Entry 7CNM (X-ray diffraction, 2.44 A resolution); this record covers chains C and D of the 5 polymer chains in the assembly.

[Chain C]
Protein: Tubulin alpha-1B chain
Source organism: Sus scrofa
UniProt: Q2XVP4 (TBA1B_PIG); numbering as in UniProt (aligned over 1-451)
Chain sequence (451 residues; row label = number of the first residue in the row):
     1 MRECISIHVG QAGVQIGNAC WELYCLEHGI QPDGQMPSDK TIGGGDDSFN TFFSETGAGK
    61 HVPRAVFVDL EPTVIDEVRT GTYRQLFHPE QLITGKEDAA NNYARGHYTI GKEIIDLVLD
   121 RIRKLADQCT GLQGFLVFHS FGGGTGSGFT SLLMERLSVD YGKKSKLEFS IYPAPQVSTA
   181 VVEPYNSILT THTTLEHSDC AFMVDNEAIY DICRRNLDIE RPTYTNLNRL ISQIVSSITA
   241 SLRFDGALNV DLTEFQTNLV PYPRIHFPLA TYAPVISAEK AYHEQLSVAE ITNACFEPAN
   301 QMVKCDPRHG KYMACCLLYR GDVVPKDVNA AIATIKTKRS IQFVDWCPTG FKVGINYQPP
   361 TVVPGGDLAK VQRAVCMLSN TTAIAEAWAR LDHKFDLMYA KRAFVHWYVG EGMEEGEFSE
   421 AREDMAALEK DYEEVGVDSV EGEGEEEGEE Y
Unresolved in the structure: 441-451
Ion coordination: Ca2+: Asp39, Thr41, Gly44, Glu55
Ligand contacts:
  - G70 ((2S,4S)-4-[[2-[(1R,3R)-1-acetyloxy-4-methyl-3-[[(2S,3S)-3-methyl-2-[[(2R)-1-methylpiperidin-2-yl]carbonylamino]pentanoyl]amino]pentyl]-1,3-thiazol-4-yl]carbonylamino]-5-cyclohexyl-2-methyl-pentanoic acid): Leu248, Pro325, Val328, Asn329, Ile332, Phe351, Val353, Ile355
  - GTP (guanosine-5'-triphosphate): Gly10, Gln11, Ala12, Gln15, Ile16, Asp69, Asp98, Ala99, Ala100, Asn101, Ser140, Gly142, Gly143, Gly144, Thr145, Gly146, Ile171, Pro173, Val177, Ser178, Thr179, Glu183, Asn206, Tyr224, Leu227, Asn228, Ile231
UniProt features mapped onto this chain:
  - motif: Met1 to Cys4 (MREC motif)
  - active site: Glu254
  - binding site (GTP): Gly10, Gln11, Ala12, Gln15, Glu71, Ala99, Ser140, Gly143, Gly144, Thr145, Gly146, Thr179, Glu183, Asn206, Tyr224, Asn228, Leu252
  - binding site (Mg(2+)): Glu71
  - site: Tyr451 (Involved in polymerization)
  - modified residue: Lys40 (N6,N6,N6-trimethyllysine), Ser48 (Phosphoserine), Ser232 (Phosphoserine), Tyr282 (3'-nitrotyrosine), Arg339 (Omega-N-methylarginine), Ser439 (Phosphoserine), Glu443 (5-glutamyl polyglutamate), Glu445 (5-glutamyl polyglutamate), Tyr451 (3'-nitrotyrosine)
  - cross-link (Glycyl lysine isopeptide (Lys-Gly)): Lys326 (interchain with G-Cter in ubiquitin), Lys370 (interchain with G-Cter in ubiquitin)

[Chain D]
Protein: Tubulin beta chain
Source organism: Sus scrofa
UniProt: A0A287AGU7 (A0A287AGU7_PIG); residue numbers follow UniProt; this construct covers 1-445
Chain sequence (445 residues; each row starts with the number of its first residue):
     1 MREIVHIQAG QCGNQIGAKF WEVISDEHGI DPTGSYHGDS DLQLERINVY YNEATGNKYV
    61 PRAILVDLEP GTMDSVRSGP FGQIFRPDNF VFGQSGAGNN WAKGHYTEGA ELVDSVLDVV
   121 RKESESCDCL QGFQLTHSLG GGTGSGMGTL LISKIREEYP DRIMNTFSVM PSPKVSDTVV
   181 EPYNATLSVH QLVENTDETY CIDNEALYDI CFRTLKLTTP TYGDLNHLVS ATMSGVTTCL
   241 RFPGQLNADL RKLAVNMVPF PRLHFFMPGF APLTSRGSQQ YRALTVPELT QQMFDSKNMM
   301 AACDPRHGRY LTVAAIFRGR MSMKEVDEQM LNVQNKNSSY FVEWIPNNVK TAVCDIPPRG
   361 LKMSATFIGN STAIQELFKR ISEQFTAMFR RKAFLHWYTG EGMDEMEFTE AESNMNDLVS
   421 EYQQYQDATA DEQGEFEEEE GEDEA
Unresolved in the structure: 277-283, 432-445
Ligand contacts:
  - G70 ((2S,4S)-4-[[2-[(1R,3R)-1-acetyloxy-4-methyl-3-[[(2S,3S)-3-methyl-2-[[(2R)-1-methylpiperidin-2-yl]carbonylamino]pentanoyl]amino]pentyl]-1,3-thiazol-4-yl]carbonylamino]-5-cyclohexyl-2-methyl-pentanoic acid): Gln15, Pro173, Lys174, Val175, Asp177, Tyr208, Pro220, Thr221, Tyr222, Gly223, Asp224, Leu225, Arg276
  - GDP (guanosine-5'-diphosphate): Gly10, Gln11, Cys12, Gln15, Ile16, Asp67, Ala97, Asn99, Ser138, Gly140, Gly141, Gly142, Thr143, Gly144, Val169, Pro171, Val175, Ser176, Glu181, Asn204, Leu207, Tyr222, Leu225, Asn226, Val229

[Chain C / chain D interface]
Pairs across the interface - 52 pairs, chain C then chain D:
  Gln11(C) with Gln245(D), hydrogen bond
  Lys96(C) with Asp128(D)
  Glu97(C) with Cys129(D); Arg162(D), salt bridge
  Asp98(C) with Lys252(D), salt bridge
  Ala100(C) with Arg251(D); Lys252(D); Val255(D)
  Asn101(C) with Lys252(D)
  Arg105(C) with Arg251(D)
  Pro175(C) with Asn347(D)
  Ser178(C) with Lys350(D), hydrogen bond
  Thr179(C) with Gln245(D); Leu246(D); Asn256(D), hydrogen bond (backbone-side chain)
  Ala180(C) with Asn256(D); Lys350(D)
  Val181(C) with Asn256(D), hydrogen bond (backbone-side chain); Ile345(D), hydrophobic; Pro346(D); Asn347(D)
  Val182(C) with Val255(D), hydrophobic
  Tyr210(C) with Asp327(D)
  Glu220(C) with Lys324(D)
  Arg221(C) with Met323(D); Asp327(D), salt bridge
  Tyr224(C) with Gln245(D)
  Lys394(C) with Pro346(D); Asn347(D), hydrogen bond
  Leu397(C) with Trp344(D); Ala430(D), hydrophobic
  Met398(C) with Trp344(D), hydrogen bond (backbone-backbone); Pro346(D)
  Lys401(C) with Phe260(D); Trp344(D); Thr429(D), hydrogen bond (side chain-backbone)
  Arg402(C) with Phe260(D)
  Ala403(C) with Pro259(D); Phe260(D), hydrophobic
  Phe404(C) with Val255(D); Asn256(D); Val258(D); Pro259(D), hydrogen bond (backbone-backbone); Thr312(D); Ile345(D), hydrophobic
  His406(C) with Val258(D); Pro259(D), hydrogen bond (side chain-backbone); Phe260(D); Pro261(D)
  Trp407(C) with Ala254(D); Val255(D); Val258(D), hydrogen bond (side chain-backbone)
Also at the interface, not in a pair above, chain C (27 interface residues in all): Glu411
Also at the interface, not in a pair above, chain D (31 interface residues in all): Arg2, Asp249, Ser322, Glu343, Asn348, Ala428

[Summary]
Chain C and chain D form an interface of 27 and 31 residues respectively; the contacts include 10 hydrogen
bonds and 3 salt bridges. Among the polar pairs are Glu97(C)-Arg162(D), Asp98(C)-Lys252(D) and
Arg221(C)-Asp327(D). Ligands of chain C: compound G70 and GTP.
Chain C is Tubulin alpha-1B chain and chain D is Tubulin beta chain, both from Sus scrofa; the structure, YDX
in complex with tubulin, was determined by X-ray diffraction (same publication as 7CNN and 7CNO).
